8YO3 - chains B and D of the 4 polymer chains in the assembly; structure by electron microscopy, 3.62 A resolution.

# Chain B
Protein: DNA topoisomerase medium subunit
From: Escherichia phage T4
Notes: EC 5.6.2.2
Reference sequence: P07065 (TOP5_BPT4); numbering as in UniProt (aligned over 1-442)
Amino-acid sequence (442 residues; numbered 1 to 442; the number before each row is that of its first residue):
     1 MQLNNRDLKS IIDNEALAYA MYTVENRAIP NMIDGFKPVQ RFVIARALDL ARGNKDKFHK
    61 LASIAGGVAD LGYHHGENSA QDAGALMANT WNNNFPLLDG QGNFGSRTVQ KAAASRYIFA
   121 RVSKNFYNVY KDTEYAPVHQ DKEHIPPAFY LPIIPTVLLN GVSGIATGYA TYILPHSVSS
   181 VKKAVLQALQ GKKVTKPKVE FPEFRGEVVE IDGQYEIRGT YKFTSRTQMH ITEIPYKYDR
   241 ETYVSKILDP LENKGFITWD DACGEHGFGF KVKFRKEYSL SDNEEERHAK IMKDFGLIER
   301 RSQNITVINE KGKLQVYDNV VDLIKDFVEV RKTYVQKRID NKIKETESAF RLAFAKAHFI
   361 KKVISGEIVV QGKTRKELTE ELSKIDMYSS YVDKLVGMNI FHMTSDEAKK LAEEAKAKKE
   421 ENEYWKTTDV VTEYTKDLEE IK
Swiss-Prot annotation at these positions:
  - active site: Tyr117 (O-(5'-phospho-DNA)-tyrosine intermediate)

# Chain D
Protein: phage T4 topoisomerase II gp39-gp60 subunit
From: Escherichia phage T4
Amino-acid sequence (682 residues; each row starts with the number of its first residue):
     1 MIKNEIKILS DIEHIKKRSG MYIGSSANET HERFMFGKWE SVQYVPGLVK LIDEIIDNSV
    61 DEGIRTKFKF ANKINVTIKN NQVTVEDNGR GIPQAMVKTP TGEEIPGPVA AWTIPKAGGN
   121 FGDDKERVTG GMNGVGSSLT NIFSVMFVGE TGDGQNNIVV RCSNGMENKS WEDIPGKWKG
   181 TRVTFIPDFM SFETNELSQV YLDITLDRLQ TLAVVYPDIQ FTFNGKKVQG NFKKYARQYD
   241 EHAIVQEQEN CSIAVGRSPD GFRQLTYVNN IHTKNGGHHI DCAMDDICED LIPQIKRKFK
   301 IDVTKARVKE CLTIVMFVRD MKNMRLIRQT KERLTSPFGE IRSHIQLDAK KISRDILNNE
   361 AILMPIIEAA LARKLAAEKA AETKAAKKAS KAKVHKHIKA NLCGKDADTT LFLTEGDSAI
   421 GYLIDVRDKE LHGGYPLRGK VLNSWGMSYA DMLKNKELFD ICAITGLVLG EKAFEEKEDG
   481 EWFTFELNGD TIIVNENDEV QINGKWITVG ELRKNLMKFV KIDSSSVDMK KYKLQNNVRR
   541 SIKSSSMNYA NVAIMTDADH DGLGSIYPSL LGFFSNWPEL FEQGRIRFVK TPVIIAQVGK
   601 KQEWFYTVAE YESAKDALPK HSIRYIKGLG SLEKSEYREM IQNPVYDVVK LPENWKELFE
   661 MLMGDNADLR KEWMSQHHHH HH
Not modelled in the structure: 1-391, 665-682

# Interface between chain B and chain D
Residue-residue contacts - 37 pairs, chain B then chain D:
  Met1(B) - Gln642(D)
  Met1(B) - Asn643(D)
  Met1(B) - Pro644(D)
  Gln2(B) - Pro644(D)
  Gln2(B) - Val645(D)
  Gln2(B) - Tyr646(D)  hydrogen bond (backbone-backbone)
  Leu3(B) - Gln501(D)
  Leu3(B) - Asn536(D)
  Leu3(B) - Arg587(D)
  Leu3(B) - Tyr646(D)  hydrophobic
  Leu3(B) - Val648(D)  hydrophobic
  Asn4(B) - Asn536(D)  hydrogen bond (backbone-side chain)
  Asn4(B) - Tyr646(D)  hydrogen bond (backbone-backbone)
  Asn4(B) - Asp647(D)
  Asn4(B) - Val648(D)
  Asn5(B) - Leu534(D)  hydrogen bond (side chain-backbone)
  Asn5(B) - Asn536(D)  hydrogen bond
  Asn5(B) - Lys650(D)  hydrogen bond
  Arg6(B) - Asp647(D)  salt bridge
  Arg6(B) - Val648(D)
  Asp7(B) - Leu534(D)
  Asp7(B) - Lys650(D)
  Leu8(B) - Leu571(D)  hydrophobic
  Leu8(B) - Lys650(D)  hydrogen bond (backbone-backbone)
  Leu8(B) - Leu651(D)  hydrophobic
  Leu8(B) - Phe659(D)  hydrophobic
  Ile11(B) - Tyr567(D)
  Ile11(B) - Leu571(D)  hydrophobic
  Ile11(B) - Val649(D)  hydrophobic
  Glu15(B) - Leu563(D)
  Glu15(B) - Gly564(D)
  Glu15(B) - Pro568(D)
  Glu15(B) - Leu662(D)
  Ala18(B) - Leu563(D)  hydrophobic
  Tyr22(B) - His560(D)
  Lys142(B) - Tyr625(D)
  Glu143(B) - Lys627(D)  salt bridge
Also at the interface, not in a pair above, chain B (16 interface residues in all): Lys9, Ile12
Also at the interface, not in a pair above, chain D (30 interface residues in all): Gly504, Gln535, Lys590, Pro652, Trp655, Leu658

# Summary
16 residues of chain B face 30 of chain D across their interface, with 7 hydrogen bonds and 2 salt bridges.
Polar contacts include Arg6(B)-Asp647(D), Glu143(B)-Lys627(D) and Asn4(B)-Asn536(D). UniProt lists active-site
residue Tyr117(B) on chain B.
Chain B is DNA topoisomerase medium subunit and chain D is phage T4 topoisomerase II gp39-gp60 subunit, both
from Escherichia phage T4; the structure, structure of phage T4 topoisomerase II central domain, was
determined by electron microscopy, deposited together with 8YLU, 8YO4, 8YO5, 8YO7, 8YOD and 8YON.
